8PM5 - chains A and C of the 3 polymer chains in the assembly; structure by X-ray diffraction, 2.40 A resolution.

# Chain A
Molecule: BarH-like 2 homeobox protein
Source organism: Homo sapiens
UniProt: Q9NY43 (BARH2_HUMAN); residues 231-292 here = UniProt positions 231-292
Chain sequence (62 residues; each row starts with the number of its first residue):
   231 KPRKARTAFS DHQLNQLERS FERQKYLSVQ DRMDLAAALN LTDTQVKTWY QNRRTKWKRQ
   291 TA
Unresolved in the structure: 231
Curated features (UniProtKB/Swiss-Prot):
  - DNA-binding region: Pro232 to Thr291 (Homeobox)
What the authors report for this chain:
  - binding site for the 12-nt DNA strand (chain C): Thr285
  - contacts within the chain: Asn282-Thr285 (water-mediated contact)
  - binding site for the 12-nt DNA strand: Asn282
  - conformationally variable residues (side-chain flip): Arg289
  - mutagenesis - T278I, T278V: unchanged binding to TAAAC

# Chain C
Molecule: 12-nt DNA strand
Sequence (12 nucleotides; row label = number of the first residue in the row):
    13 AACCATTTAG CG

# Chain A / chain C interface
Contacting residue pairs (15):
  Arg233(A) with DA21(C), sugar contact
  Arg236(A) with DA21(C), base contact; DG22(C), hydrogen bond to the base
  Tyr256(A) with DC16(C), hydrogen bond to the phosphate
  Leu257(A) with DC15(C), phosphate contact
  Val259(A) with DA14(C), phosphate contact
  Arg262(A) with DA14(C), salt bridge to the phosphate
  Lys277(A) with DA14(C), salt bridge to the phosphate; DC15(C), phosphate contact
  Gln281(A) with DC15(C), sugar contact; DC16(C), phosphate contact
  Arg284(A) with DC15(C), phosphate contact; DC16(C), salt bridge to the phosphate
  Thr285(A) with DT18(C), base contact
  Lys288(A) with DA17(C), phosphate contact
Interface residues without a listed pair, chain A (12 interface residues in all): Asn282
Interface residues without a listed pair, chain C (8 interface residues in all): DT20

# In short
12 residues of chain A and 8 residues of chain C are in contact; the contacts include 2 hydrogen bonds and 3
salt bridges. Polar contacts include Arg236(A)-DG22(C), Tyr256(A)-DC16(C) and Arg262(A)-DA14(C). The paper
reports a binding site for the 12-nt DNA strand (chain C) at Thr285(A); T278I and T278V of chain A leave
binding to TAAAC unchanged.
Chain A is BarH-like 2 homeobox protein (Homo sapiens) and chain C is a 12-nt DNA strand; the structure,
transcription factor BARHL2 bound to TAAAT DNA sequence, was determined by X-ray diffraction, deposited
together with 7Z5I, 7Z5K, 8PM7, 8PMC, 8PMF, 8PMN and 4 further entries.
